Entry 3S3X (X-ray diffraction, 2.99 A resolution); this record covers chains A and D of the 6 polymer chains in the assembly.

Chain A:
Name: Amiloride-sensitive cation channel 2, neuronal
Source organism: Gallus gallus
Notes: fragment: sequence database residues 26-463
UniProt: Q1XA76 (ACCN2_CHICK); residues 26-463 here = UniProt positions 26-463
Chain sequence (459 residues; each row starts with the number of its first residue):
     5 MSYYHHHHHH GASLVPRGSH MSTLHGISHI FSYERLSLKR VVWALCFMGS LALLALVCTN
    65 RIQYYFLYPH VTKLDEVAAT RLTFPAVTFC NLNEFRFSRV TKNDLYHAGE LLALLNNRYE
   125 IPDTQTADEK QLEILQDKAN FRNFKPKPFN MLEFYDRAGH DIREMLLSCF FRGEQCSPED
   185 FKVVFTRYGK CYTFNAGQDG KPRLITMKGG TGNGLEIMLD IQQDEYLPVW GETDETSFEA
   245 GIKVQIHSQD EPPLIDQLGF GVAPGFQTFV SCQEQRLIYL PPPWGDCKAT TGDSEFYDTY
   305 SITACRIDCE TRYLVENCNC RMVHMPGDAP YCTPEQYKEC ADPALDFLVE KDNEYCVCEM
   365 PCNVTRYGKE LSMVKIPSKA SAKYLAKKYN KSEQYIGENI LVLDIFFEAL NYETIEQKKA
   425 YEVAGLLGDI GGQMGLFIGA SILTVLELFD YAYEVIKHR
Unresolved in the structure: 5-44, 293-295, 449-463
Differences from the reference sequence: expression tag (5-25)
Swiss-Prot annotation at these positions:
  - motif: Gly443 to Ser445 (GAS motif)
  - site: Glu80 (Involved in channel desensitization), Asp356 (Involved in proton-dependent gating)
  - glycosylation (N-linked (GlcNAc...) asparagine): Asn367, Asn394
Disulfides: Cys94-Cys195, Cys173-Cys180, Cys291-Cys366, Cys309-Cys362, Cys313-Cys360, Cys322-Cys344, Cys324-Cys336
Covalently attached groups: N-acetylglucosamine (NAG) linked to Asn367, Asn394
Ion coordination: K+: Asp260, Glu314
What the authors report for this chain:
  - conformationally variable residues (side-chain flip): Glu417
  - specificity-determining residues: Phe174, Glu178, Gln179, Thr215, Phe351, Glu354 (by similarity / conservation)

Chain D:
Name: Psalmotoxin-1
UniProt: P60514 (TXP1_PSACA); numbering as in UniProt (aligned over 2-38)
Chain sequence (37 residues; numbered 2 to 38; the number before each row is that of its first residue):
     2 DCIPKWKGCV NRHGDCCEGL ECWKRRRSFE VCVPKTP
Disulfides: Cys3-Cys18, Cys10-Cys23, Cys17-Cys33
What the authors report for this chain:
  - contacts within the chain: Arg26-Phe30 (cation-pi contact), Arg26-Ser29 (hydrogen bond)

Interface between chain A and chain D:
Contacting residue pairs - 28 pairs, chain A then chain D:
  Glu236(A) with Arg28(D); Ser29(D), hydrogen bond (backbone-side chain)
  Thr237(A) with Arg28(D), hydrogen bond (backbone-backbone); Ser29(D)
  Asp238(A) with Arg26(D), salt bridge; Arg28(D), salt bridge; Ser29(D)
  Tyr317(A) with Trp7(D)
  Asn321(A) with Lys6(D); Trp7(D)
  Lys342(A) with Phe30(D)
  Glu343(A) with Trp7(D); Lys8(D), salt bridge
  Pro347(A) with Trp7(D); Arg26(D); Val32(D), hydrophobic
  Ala348(A) with Trp7(D), hydrophobic
  Asp350(A) with Trp24(D); Arg26(D), salt bridge; Arg28(D), salt bridge
  Phe351(A) with Trp7(D), hydrophobic; Trp24(D); Val34(D), hydrophobic; Pro35(D), hydrophobic; Thr37(D)
  Glu354(A) with Trp24(D); Arg28(D), salt bridge
  Lys355(A) with Thr37(D)
Also at the interface, not in a pair above, chain A (16 interface residues in all): Arg191, Cys344, Asp346
Also at the interface, not in a pair above, chain D (13 interface residues in all): Arg27
Interface features reported in the paper:
  - pairs named by the authors: Lys6(D)-Asn321(A) (hydrogen bond), Trp7(D)-Asn321(A) (hydrogen bond), Ser29(D)-Glu236(A) (hydrogen bond)
  - interface residues, chain A: Asn321(A), Lys342(A), Glu343(A), Pro347(A), Ala348(A), Asp350(A), Phe351(A), Lys355(A)
  - interface residues, chain D: Lys6(D), Trp7(D), Lys8(D), Trp24(D), Arg26(D), Arg27(D), Arg28(D), Phe30(D), Val32(D), Val34(D), Pro35(D)

In short:
16 residues of chain A face 13 of chain D across their interface, with 2 hydrogen bonds and 6 salt bridges.
Among the polar pairs are Asp238(A)-Arg26(D), Asp238(A)-Arg28(D) and Glu343(A)-Lys8(D). The authors report
hydrogen bonds between Lys6(D) and Asn321(A), Trp7(D) and Asn321(A) and Ser29(D) and Glu236(A). The paper
reports interface residues Asn321(A), Lys342(A) and Lys6(D) among others; specificity determinants Phe174(A),
Glu178(A) and Gln179(A) among others.
Here chain A is Amiloride-sensitive cation channel 2, neuronal (Gallus gallus) and chain D is Psalmotoxin-1.
Entry 3S3X (Structure of chicken acid-sensing ion channel 1 AT 3.0 A resolution in complex with psalmotoxin)
was determined by X-ray diffraction together with 3S3W from the same study.
